PDB entry 7UIK | electron microscopy, 7.70 A resolution (low resolution: residue-level contacts below are approximate; hydrogen-bond / salt-bridge calls are withheld) | chains Y and T of the 10 polymer chains in the assembly

# Chain Y
Molecule: 37-nt DNA strand
From: Saccharomyces cerevisiae
Sequence (37 nucleotides; row label = number of the first residue in the row):
     4 CGTACGACGT CAGTCAGTCG GGAGGACTGT CCTCCGG

# Chain T
Protein: Regulatory protein GAL4
From: Saccharomyces cerevisiae S288C
Reference sequence: P04386 (GAL4_YEAST); numbering as in UniProt (aligned over 1-147)
Sequence (147 residues; row label = number of the first residue in the row):
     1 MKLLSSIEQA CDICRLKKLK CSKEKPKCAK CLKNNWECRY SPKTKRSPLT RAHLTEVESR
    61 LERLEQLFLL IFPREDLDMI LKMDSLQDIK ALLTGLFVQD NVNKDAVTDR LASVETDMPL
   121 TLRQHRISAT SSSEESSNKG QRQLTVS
Not modelled in the structure: 1-7, 97-147
Metal / ion sites: Zn2+ site 1: Cys11, Cys14, Cys28; Zn2+ site 2: Cys11, Cys28, Cys31, Cys38
UniProt features mapped onto this chain:
  - DNA-binding region: Cys11 to Cys38 (Zn(2)-C6 fungal-type)
  - binding site (Zn(2+)): Cys11, Cys14, Cys21, Cys28, Cys31, Cys38
  - mutagenesis: Pro26 (P26L: Loss of DNA-binding)

# Interface between chain Y and chain T
Contacting residue pairs (14; chain Y residue first):
  DT33(Y) - Leu49(T)
  DC35(Y) - Arg15(T)
  DT36(Y) - Glu8(T)
  DT36(Y) - Gln9(T)
  DT36(Y) - Ala10(T)
  DT36(Y) - Arg15(T)
  DT36(Y) - Lys23(T)
  DC37(Y) - Lys18(T)
  DC37(Y) - Leu19(T)
  DC37(Y) - Lys20(T)
  DC37(Y) - Cys21(T)
  DC37(Y) - Lys23(T)
  DC38(Y) - Lys18(T)
  DC38(Y) - Lys20(T)
Interface residues without a listed pair, chain Y (7 interface residues in all): DC34, DG39
Interface residues without a listed pair, chain T (11 interface residues in all): Arg46

# Summary
Chain Y and chain T form an interface of 7 and 11 residues respectively. Cys11(T), Cys14(T) and Cys28(T)
coordinate Zn2+ site 1. UniProt lists 6 Zn2+-binding residues and one mutagenesis site on chain T.
Here chain Y is a 37-nt DNA strand (Saccharomyces cerevisiae) and chain T is Regulatory protein GAL4
(Saccharomyces cerevisiae S288C). Entry 7UIK (Mediator-PIC Early (Tail A + Upstream DNA & Activator)) was
determined by electron microscopy together with 7UI9, 7UIC, 7UIF, 7UIG, 7UIL and 7UIO from the same study.
